7USY - chains C and J of the 7 polymer chains in the assembly; structure by electron microscopy, 3.54 A resolution.

# Chain C
Name: CALMyrin (Calcium and Integrin Binding protein) homolog
Source organism: Caenorhabditis elegans
UniProt: Q93640 (Q93640_CAEEL); residues 1-201 here = UniProt positions 1-201
Amino-acid sequence (201 residues; numbered 1 to 201; the number before each row is that of its first residue):
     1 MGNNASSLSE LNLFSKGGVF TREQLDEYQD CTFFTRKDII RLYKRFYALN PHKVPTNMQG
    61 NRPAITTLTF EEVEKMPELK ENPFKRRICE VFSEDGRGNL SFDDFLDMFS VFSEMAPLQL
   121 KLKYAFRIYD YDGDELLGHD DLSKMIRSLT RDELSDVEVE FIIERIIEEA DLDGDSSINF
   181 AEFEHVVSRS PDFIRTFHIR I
Not modelled in the structure: 1-17
Metal / ion sites: Ca2+ site 1: Asp132, Asp134, Leu136, Asp141; Ca2+ site 2: Ser177, Glu182

# Chain J
Name: ARRestin Domain protein
Source organism: Caenorhabditis elegans
UniProt: D1MN74 (D1MN74_CAEEL); residue numbers follow UniProt; this construct covers 1-469
Amino-acid sequence (469 residues; each row starts with the number of its first residue):
     1 MAEEKKETMI STLLEKHYFQ VEEQKSGMDY ISSFDIRLNK DVYYAGETIS GSVLLENTEN
    61 IKIRGIRVLL RGKVHATLKV VKSGERRTLK DDQYVLDEKQ LLWGKDKSDE SDSVPILARG
   121 VHQFSFNFDL PQSSLPCSLE SRHCTIRYYF KVIIDIPYAS SPQGIKYFTI IGPHIDSMEE
   181 KYLSPLSAQD RKVNCCWCCQ RGALALRIIL ERTAYVCGEN IRVRAQIENR QSTAQSLVIR
   241 LVQHVEVFVE KGLLGENKMM SCVVFEHKSP AIAANSQGKY DSTLEQPIRL PVVPPTLVGV
   301 CRLIQIYYAL RVCMEDEKGN ECLHIDFPLT VATIPYRIPN APPPPVDYDF CSNHVEGGKY
   361 VSPEFRLGQV YDGEGEEINK EEEIVLYRPV YVKLADRRIG SPHVSKDFRS GSFTRIADSS
   421 LALVTEPNGS RRRSILVASN PCLAMRDESM DEKLMMTNGC NSEGDPLVA
Not modelled in the structure: 1-26, 369-381, 401-469

# How chain C and chain J interact
Contacting residue pairs - 22 pairs, chain C then chain J:
  His52(C) with Glu246(J), salt bridge; Met259(J)
  Pro55(C) with Asp326(J)
  Asn61(C) with Lys181(J), hydrogen bond (side chain-backbone); Ser184(J), hydrogen bond; Leu186(J)
  Arg62(C) with Phe327(J)
  Ala64(C) with Lys181(J)
  Ile65(C) with Lys181(J); Tyr182(J), hydrophobic
  Thr67(C) with Val298(J)
  Thr69(C) with Gly299(J); Gln305(J), hydrogen bond
  Glu71(C) with Phe248(J)
  Glu72(C) with Gln305(J), hydrogen bond
  Arg86(C) with Arg302(J)
  Glu94(C) with Lys181(J), salt bridge
  Asp95(C) with Glu179(J)
  Arg97(C) with Gly299(J)
  Gly98(C) with Gly299(J)
  Asn99(C) with Val298(J), hydrogen bond (side chain-backbone); Gly299(J)
Also at the interface, not in a pair above, chain C (19 interface residues in all): Asn50, Lys53, Thr66
Also at the interface, not in a pair above, chain J (17 interface residues in all): Thr213, Tyr307, Pro328

# Summary
19 residues of chain C and 17 residues of chain J are in contact; the contacts include 5 hydrogen bonds and 2
salt bridges. Polar contacts include His52(C)-Glu246(J), Glu94(C)-Lys181(J) and Asn61(C)-Lys181(J). The Ca2+
site 1 is built by Asp132(C), Asp134(C), Leu136(C) and Asp141(C).
Here chain C is CALMyrin (Calcium and Integrin Binding protein) homolog and chain J is ARRestin Domain
protein, both from Caenorhabditis elegans. Entry 7USY (Structure of C. elegans TMC-1 complex with ARRD-6) was
determined by electron microscopy together with 7USW and 7USX from the same study.
